4J7F - chains A and B; structure by X-ray diffraction, 1.59 A resolution.

# Chain A
Name: Histone-lysine N-methyltransferase SETD7
Organism: Homo sapiens
Notes: EC 2.1.1.43
UniProtKB: Q8WTS6 (SETD7_HUMAN); residue numbers follow UniProt; this construct covers 110-366
Amino-acid sequence (261 residues; each row starts with the number of its first residue):
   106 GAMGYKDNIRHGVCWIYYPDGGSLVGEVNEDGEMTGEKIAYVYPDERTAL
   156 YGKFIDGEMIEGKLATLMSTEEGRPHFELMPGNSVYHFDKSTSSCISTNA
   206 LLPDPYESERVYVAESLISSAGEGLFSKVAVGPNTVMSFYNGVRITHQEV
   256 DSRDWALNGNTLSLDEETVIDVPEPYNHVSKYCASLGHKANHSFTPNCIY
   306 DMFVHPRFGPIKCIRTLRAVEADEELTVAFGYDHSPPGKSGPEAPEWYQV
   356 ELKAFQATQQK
Disordered / not traced: 106-116, 342-346, 363-366
Sequence notes: expression tag (106-109); engineered mutation F335 (Tyr in Q8WTS6)
Modified positions: F335 (4-amino-l-phenylalanine; HOX)
Small-molecule neighbours: S-adenosylhomocysteine (SAH): I223, S224, S225, A226, G227, E228, G264, N265, N282, H293, K294, A295, N296, H297, F335, W352
UniProt features mapped onto this chain:
  - binding site (S-adenosyl-L-methionine): A226 to E228, N296, H297, E356
  - site (Histone H3K4 binding): Y245, D256, T266, K317
  - mutagenesis: E220 (E220A: Increases near-attack conformations), E228 (E228A: Increases near-attack conformations), Y245 (Y245A: Significantly reduces the monomethyltransferase activity but increases the dimethyltransferase activity), K294 (K294A: Significantly reduces the catalytic activity), H297 (H297A/G: Abolishes methyltransferase activity), K317 (K317A: Induces a reduction in methyltransferase activity toward TAF10 but an increased methyltransferase activity for H3 and p53/TP53)

# Chain B
Name: Transcription initiation factor TFIID subunit 10
UniProtKB: Q12962 (TAF10_HUMAN); residue numbers follow UniProt; this construct covers 186-195
Amino-acid sequence (11 residues; row label = number of the first residue in the row):
   185 XSKSKDRKYTL
Disordered / not traced: 185, 192-195
Sequence notes: expression tag (185)
Modified positions: ACE (acetyl group) at position 185
UniProt features mapped onto this chain:
  - motif: K187 to K189 ([KR]-[STA]-K motif)
  - modified residue: K189 (Allysine)
  - mutagenesis: K189 (K189Q: Abolishes methylation. Does not affect interaction with LOXL2 but greatly reduces deamination by LOXL2)

# Interface between chain A and chain B
Residue-residue contacts (28):
  Y245(A) with K189(B), hydrogen bond
  H252(A) with R191(B)
  V255(A) with K187(B)
  D256(A) with S186(B), hydrogen bond (side chain-backbone); K187(B), hydrogen bond (side chain-backbone)
  R258(A) with K187(B), hydrogen bond (backbone-side chain)
  W260(A) with K187(B)
  N263(A) with K187(B)
  G264(A) with K189(B)
  T266(A) with K187(B), hydrogen bond (side chain-backbone); S188(B); K189(B), hydrogen bond (backbone-backbone)
  L267(A) with K189(B); D190(B)
  S268(A) with S188(B); K189(B), hydrogen bond (backbone-backbone); R191(B), hydrogen bond
  D270(A) with R191(B)
  Y305(A) with K189(B), hydrogen bond; D190(B)
  K317(A) with D190(B), salt bridge
  F335(A) with K189(B); D190(B), hydrogen bond (backbone-backbone)
  G336(A) with D190(B)
  Y337(A) with S188(B); K189(B)
  E348(A) with S186(B); K187(B)
Other interface residues (no listed pair), chain A (22 interface residues in all): D259, N265, E271, V274

# Summary
22 residues of chain A and 6 residues of chain B are in contact, with 10 hydrogen bonds and 1 salt bridge.
Polar contacts include K317(A)-D190(B), Y245(A)-K189(B) and D256(A)-S186(B). Bound to chain A:
S-adenosylhomocysteine.
Here chain A is Histone-lysine N-methyltransferase SETD7 (Homo sapiens) and chain B is Transcription
initiation factor TFIID subunit 10. Entry 4J7F (SET7/9Y335pAF in complex with TAF10 peptide and AdoHcy) was
determined by X-ray diffraction.
